7CIO - chains A and B; structure by X-ray diffraction, 1.10 A resolution.

# Chain A
Molecule: Phosphatidylinositol 3-kinase regulatory subunit alpha
Source organism: Homo sapiens
UniProt: P27986 (P85A_HUMAN); residue numbers follow UniProt; this construct covers 614-720
Sequence (109 residues; row label = number of the first residue in the row):
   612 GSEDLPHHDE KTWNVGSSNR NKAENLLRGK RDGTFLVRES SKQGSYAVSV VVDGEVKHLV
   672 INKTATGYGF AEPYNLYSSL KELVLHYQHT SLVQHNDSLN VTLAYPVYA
Differences from the reference sequence: expression tag (612-613); engineered mutation Ser656 (Cys in P27986), Val659 (Cys in P27986), Leu670 (Cys in P27986)
UniProt features mapped onto this chain:
  - natural variant: Arg649 (R649W: In SHORTS)

# Chain B
Molecule: Cytotoxic T-lymphocyte protein 4
UniProt: P16410 (CTLA4_HUMAN); residues 189-196 here correspond to UniProt positions 199-206 (UniProt number = residue number + 10)
Sequence (8 residues; each row starts with the number of its first residue):
   189 GVYVKMPP
Modified residues: Tyr191 (O-phosphotyrosine; PTR)
UniProt features mapped onto this chain:
  - modified residue: Tyr191 (Phosphotyrosine)

# Interface between chain A and chain B
Residue-residue contacts (23; chain A residue first):
  Arg631(A) - Gly189(B)
  Arg631(A) - Val190(B)  hydrogen bond (side chain-backbone)
  Arg631(A) - Tyr191(B)
  Arg649(A) - Tyr191(B)
  Ser651(A) - Tyr191(B)
  Ser652(A) - Gly189(B)
  Ser652(A) - Tyr191(B)
  His669(A) - Tyr191(B)
  His669(A) - Val192(B)  hydrogen bond (backbone-backbone)
  Leu670(A) - Tyr191(B)
  Leu670(A) - Val192(B)  hydrophobic
  Val671(A) - Tyr191(B)
  Phe681(A) - Met194(B)
  Ala682(A) - Met194(B)
  Ala682(A) - Pro195(B)
  Glu683(A) - Pro196(B)
  Pro684(A) - Pro196(B)
  His706(A) - Met194(B)
  His706(A) - Pro195(B)
  Asn707(A) - Val192(B)
  Asn707(A) - Lys193(B)  hydrogen bond (side chain-backbone)
  Leu710(A) - Val192(B)  hydrophobic
  Leu710(A) - Met194(B)  hydrophobic
Also at the interface, not in a pair above, chain A (19 interface residues in all): Glu650, Ala658, Lys668, Leu703, Ser709

# Summary
19 residues of chain A and 8 residues of chain B are in contact; the contacts include 3 hydrogen bonds. Polar
contacts include Arg631(A)-Val190(B), Asn707(A)-Lys193(B) and His669(A)-Val192(B).
Chain A is Phosphatidylinositol 3-kinase regulatory subunit alpha (Homo sapiens) and chain B is Cytotoxic
T-lymphocyte protein 4; the structure, Molecular interactions of cytoplasmic region of CTLA-4 with SH2 domains
of PI3-kinase, was determined by X-ray diffraction.
